PDB entry 7Q4O | electron microscopy, 2.10 A resolution | chains 2 and 9 of the 10 polymer chains in the assembly

# Chain 2
Molecule: U2 snRNA
Source organism: Homo sapiens
Sequence (188 nucleotides; numbered 1 to 188; the number before each row is that of its first residue):
     1 AUCGCUUCUC GGCCUUUUGG CUAAGAUCAA GUGUAGUAUC UGUUCUUAUC AGUUUAAUAU
    61 CUGAUACGUC CUCUAUCCGA GGACAAUAUA UUAAAUGGAU UUUUGGAGCA GGGAGAUGGA
   121 AUAGGAGCUU GCUCCGUCCA CUCCACGCAU CGACCUGGUA UUGCAGUACC UCCAGGAACG
   181 GUGCACCC
Not modelled in the structure: 1-28, 64-188
Modified residues: PSU (pseudouridine-5'-monophosphate) at position 34, PSU (pseudouridine-5'-monophosphate) at position 37, PSU (pseudouridine-5'-monophosphate) at position 39, OMC (o2'-methylycytidine-5'-monophosphate) at position 40, PSU (pseudouridine-5'-monophosphate) at position 41, PSU (pseudouridine-5'-monophosphate) at position 43, PSU (pseudouridine-5'-monophosphate) at position 44, OMU (o2'-methyluridine 5'-monophosphate) at position 47, PSU (pseudouridine-5'-monophosphate) at position 54, PSU (pseudouridine-5'-monophosphate) at position 58, OMC (o2'-methylycytidine-5'-monophosphate) at position 61

# Chain 9
Molecule: Splicing factor 3A subunit 3
Source organism: Homo sapiens
Reference sequence: Q12874 (SF3A3_HUMAN); numbering as in UniProt (aligned over 1-501)
Amino-acid sequence (501 residues; numbered 1 to 501; the number before each row is that of its first residue):
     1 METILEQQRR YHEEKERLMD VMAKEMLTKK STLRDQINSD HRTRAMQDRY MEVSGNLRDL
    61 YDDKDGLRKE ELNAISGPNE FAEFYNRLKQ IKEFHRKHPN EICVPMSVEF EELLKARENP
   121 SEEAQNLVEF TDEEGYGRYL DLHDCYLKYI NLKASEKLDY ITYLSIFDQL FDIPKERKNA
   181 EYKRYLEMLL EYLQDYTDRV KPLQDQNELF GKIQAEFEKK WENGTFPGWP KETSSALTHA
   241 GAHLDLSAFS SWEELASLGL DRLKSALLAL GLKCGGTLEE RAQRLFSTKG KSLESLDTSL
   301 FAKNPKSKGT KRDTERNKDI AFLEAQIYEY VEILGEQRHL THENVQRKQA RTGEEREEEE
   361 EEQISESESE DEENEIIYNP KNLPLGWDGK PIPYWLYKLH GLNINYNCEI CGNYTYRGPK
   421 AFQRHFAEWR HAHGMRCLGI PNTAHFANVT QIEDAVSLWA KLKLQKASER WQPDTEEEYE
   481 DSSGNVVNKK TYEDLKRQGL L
Not modelled in the structure: 1-394, 493-501
Bound ions: Zn2+: Cys408, Cys411, His425, His431
Swiss-Prot annotation at these positions:
  - zinc finger: Tyr406 to Cys437 (Matrin-type)
  - motif: Lys175 to Asn179 (Nuclear localization signal)
  - modified residue: Met1 (N-acetylmethionine), Ser54 (Phosphoserine), Ser121 (Phosphoserine), Ser295 (Phosphoserine), Ser299 (Phosphoserine), Ser365 (Phosphoserine), Ser367 (Phosphoserine), Ser369 (Phosphoserine), Thr475 (Phosphothreonine)
  - mutagenesis: Pro174 to Ala180 (Loss of nuclear location)

# Chain 2 / chain 9 interface
Contacting residue pairs (9; chain 2 residue first):
  C45(2) with Trp395(9), phosphate contact; Lys398(9), sugar contact
  OMU_47(2) with Asn403(9), base contact
  A57(2) with Tyr406(9), sugar contact
  PSU_58(2) with Lys398(9), sugar contact; Ile404(9), sugar contact
  A59(2) with Lys398(9), phosphate contact; Asn403(9), hydrogen bond to the phosphate
  U60(2) with Lys398(9), salt bridge to the phosphate
Interface residues without a listed pair, chain 2 (7 interface residues in all): PSU_44
Interface residues without a listed pair, chain 9 (6 interface residues in all): Gly401

# Summary
The interface between chain 2 and chain 9 involves 7 residues on one side and 6 on the other, with 1 hydrogen
bond and 1 salt bridge. Polar pairs include A59(2)-Asn403(9) and U60(2)-Lys398(9). Curated annotation
(UniProt) lists 7 mutagenesis sites on chain 9.
Here chain 2 is U2 snRNA and chain 9 is Splicing factor 3A subunit 3, both from Homo sapiens. Entry 7Q4O
(Substrate-bound A-like U2 snRNP) was determined by electron microscopy (same publication as 7Q3L and 7Q4P).
